Entry 3TVY (X-ray diffraction, 2.00 A resolution); this record covers chain A.

# Chain A
Name: Cell wall surface anchor family protein
From: Streptococcus agalactiae serogroup V
Notes: fragment: N3 domain
UniProt: Q8E0S5 (Q8E0S5_STRA5); residues 212-584 here = UniProt positions 212-584
Amino-acid sequence (373 residues; row label = number of the first residue in the row):
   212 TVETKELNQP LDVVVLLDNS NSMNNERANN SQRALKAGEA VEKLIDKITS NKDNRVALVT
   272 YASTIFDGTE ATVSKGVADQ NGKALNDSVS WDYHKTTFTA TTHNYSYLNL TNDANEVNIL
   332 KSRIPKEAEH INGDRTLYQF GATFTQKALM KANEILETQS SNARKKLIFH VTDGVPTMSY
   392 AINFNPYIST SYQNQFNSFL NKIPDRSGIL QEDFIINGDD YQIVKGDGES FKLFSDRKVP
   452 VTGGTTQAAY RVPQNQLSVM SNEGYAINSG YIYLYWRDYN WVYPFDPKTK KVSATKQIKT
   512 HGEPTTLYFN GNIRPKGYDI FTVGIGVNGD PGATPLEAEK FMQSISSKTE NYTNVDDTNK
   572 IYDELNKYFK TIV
Unresolved in the structure: 212-219
Bound ions: Mg2+: Ser231, Ser233, Asp384

# In short
The Mg2+ site is built by Ser231, Ser233 and Asp384.
Chain A is Cell wall surface anchor family protein (Streptococcus agalactiae serogroup V); the structure,
Structural Analysis of Adhesive Tip pilin, GBS104 from Group B Streptococcus agalactiae, was determined by
X-ray diffraction (same publication as 3TW0 and 3TXA).
